PDB entry 1RY1 | electron microscopy, 12.00 A resolution (very low resolution: no residue pairs are listed; an interface is given only as per-side residue counts) | chains A and B of the 14 polymer chains in the assembly

# Chain A
Molecule: SRP S domain
From: Canis lupus familiaris
Sequence (128 nucleotides; row label = number of the first residue in the row):
   112 GACACUAAGUUCGGCAUCAAUAUGGUGACCUCCCGGGAGCGGGGGACCAC
   162 CAGGUUGCCUAAGGAGGGGUGAACCGGCCCAGGUCGGAAACGGAGCAGGU
   212 CAAAACUCCCGUGCUGAUCAGUAGUGUC
Modified residues: CCC (cytidine-5'-phosphate-2',3'-cyclic phosphate) at position 239

# Chain B
Name: SRP19
From: Canis lupus familiaris
Amino-acid sequence (108 residues; numbered 13 to 120; the number before each row is that of its first residue):
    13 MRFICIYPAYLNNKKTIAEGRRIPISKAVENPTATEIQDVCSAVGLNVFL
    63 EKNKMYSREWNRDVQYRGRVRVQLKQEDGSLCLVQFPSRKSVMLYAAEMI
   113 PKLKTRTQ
Unresolved in the structure: 13

# How chain A and chain B interact
At this resolution (12 A) residue pairs are not listed: 18 residues of chain A and 26 of chain B lie at the interface.

# Summary
The interface between chain A and chain B involves 18 residues on one side and 26 on the other.
Chain A is SRP S domain and chain B is SRP19, both from Canis lupus familiaris; the structure, Structure of
the signal recognition particle interacting with the elongation-arrested ribosome, was determined by electron
microscopy.
